Entry 8TNH (electron microscopy, 3.32 A resolution); this record covers chains A and E of the 9 polymer chains in the assembly.

== Chain A (and E) ==
Name: HIV-1 BG505 DS-SOSIP gp120
Source organism: Human immunodeficiency virus 1
Notes: chain E of this document is another copy of the same molecule, construct and numbering; everything in this record applies to it too
UniProt: Q2N0S6 (Q2N0S6_9HIV1); the construct lacks a stretch of the UniProt sequence and is renumbered around it, so the offset changes along the chain: 31-141 = UniProt 30-140; 150-186 = UniProt 141-177; 188-309 = UniProt 187-308; 312-321 = UniProt 309-318; 2 more segments
Amino-acid sequence (481 residues; numbered 31 to 513 plus 10 insertion-coded residues; 12 numbers in that range are skipped by the numbering (no residue carries them; nothing is unmodelled there); the number before each row is that of its first residue; a row labelled like 186A-186I holds insertion residues (186A, then the next letters in order)):
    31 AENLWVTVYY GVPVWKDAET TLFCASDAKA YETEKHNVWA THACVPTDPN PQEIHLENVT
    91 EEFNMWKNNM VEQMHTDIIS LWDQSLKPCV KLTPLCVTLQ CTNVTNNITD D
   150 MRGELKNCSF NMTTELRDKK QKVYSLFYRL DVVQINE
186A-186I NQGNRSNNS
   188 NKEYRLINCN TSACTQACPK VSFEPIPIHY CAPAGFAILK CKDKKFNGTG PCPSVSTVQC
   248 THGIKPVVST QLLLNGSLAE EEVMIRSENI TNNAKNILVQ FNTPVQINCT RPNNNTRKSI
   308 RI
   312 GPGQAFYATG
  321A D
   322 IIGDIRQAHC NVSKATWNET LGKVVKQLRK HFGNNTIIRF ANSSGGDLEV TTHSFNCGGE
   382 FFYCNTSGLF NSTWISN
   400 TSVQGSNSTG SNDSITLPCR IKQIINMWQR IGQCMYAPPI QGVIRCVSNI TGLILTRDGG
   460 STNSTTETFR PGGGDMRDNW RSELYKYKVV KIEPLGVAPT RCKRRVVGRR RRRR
Unresolved in the structure: 186A-186I, 400-410, 506-513
Cystine bridges: Cys54-Cys74, Cys119-Cys205, Cys126-Cys196, Cys131-Cys157, Cys201-Cys433, Cys218-Cys247, Cys228-Cys239, Cys296-Cys331, Cys378-Cys445, Cys385-Cys418
Covalently attached groups: N-acetylglucosamine (NAG) linked to Asn88, Asn133, Asn156, Asn160, Asn197, Asn234, Asn262, Asn276, Asn295, Asn301, Asn332, Asn339, Asn363, Asn386, Asn392, Asn448
Construct notes: conflict Cys201 (Ile200 in Q2N0S6), Asn332 (Thr330 in Q2N0S6), Cys433 (Ala430 in Q2N0S6), Cys501 (Ala498 in Q2N0S6); expression tag (509-513)

== Interface between chain A and chain E ==
Residue-residue contacts - 17 pairs, chain A then chain E:
  Pro124(A) - Arg166(E)  hydrogen bond (backbone-side chain)
  Cys126(A) - Glu164(E)
  Cys126(A) - Leu165(E)
  Cys126(A) - Arg166(E)  hydrogen bond (backbone-backbone)
  Val127(A) - Arg166(E)
  Val127(A) - Asp167(E)
  Thr128(A) - Leu165(E)
  Thr128(A) - Asp167(E)
  Thr128(A) - Lys168(E)
  Thr162(A) - Arg166(E)
  Ile184(A) - Leu165(E)  hydrophobic
  Cys196(A) - Pro313(E)
  Asn197(A) - Arg308(E)  hydrogen bond (backbone-side chain)
  Asn197(A) - Gly314(E)
  Thr198(A) - Pro313(E)
  Thr198(A) - Gly314(E)
  Ser199(A) - Pro313(E)
Interface residues without a listed pair, chain A (14 interface residues in all): Thr123, Lys169, Glu190, Ala200

== Summary ==
14 residues of chain A face 8 of chain E across their interface, with 3 hydrogen bonds. Among the polar pairs
are Pro124(A)-Arg166(E), Asn197(A)-Arg308(E) and Cys126(A)-Arg166(E).
Both chains are HIV-1 BG505 DS-SOSIP gp120 (Human immunodeficiency virus 1). Entry 8TNH (Cryo-EM structure of
HIV-1 Env BG505 DS-SOSIP in complex with broadly neutralizing llama nanobody G36 targeting ...) was determined
by electron microscopy (same publication as 8TNG and 8TNI).
